3ENC - chains A and B; structure by X-ray diffraction, 2.63 A resolution.

[Chain A (and B)]
Protein: protein PCC1
Source organism: Pyrococcus furiosus
Notes: fragment: pcc1; chain B of this document is another copy of the same molecule, construct and numbering; everything in this record applies to it too
Reference sequence: Q8TZI1 (Q8TZI1_PYRFU); numbering as in UniProt (aligned over 1-82)
Sequence (87 residues; row label = number of the first residue in the row; numbers below 1 keep their minus sign (Gly-4 is residue -4)):
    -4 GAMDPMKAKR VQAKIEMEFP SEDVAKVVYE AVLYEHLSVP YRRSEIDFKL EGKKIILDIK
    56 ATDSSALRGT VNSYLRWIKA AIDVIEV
Disordered / not traced: -4 to 1, 81-82
Differences from the reference sequence: expression tag (-4 to 0); engineered mutation Mse12 (Ile in Q8TZI1)
Modified / non-standard residues: Mse-2 (selenomethionine); Mse1 (selenomethionine); Mse12 (selenomethionine; parent Met)
What the authors report for this chain:
  - mutagenesis - A75Y, V79R: decreased growth

[Chain A / chain B interface]
Residue-residue contacts (52):
  Lys2(A) with Phe14(B); Pro15(B); Ile77(B); Ile80(B)
  Ala3(A) with Mse12(B), hydrophobic
  Lys4(A) with Mse12(B); Glu13(B); Pro15(B)
  Arg5(A) with Glu13(B), salt bridge
  Val6(A) with Glu11(B); Mse12(B), hydrophobic
  Gln7(A) with Ile10(B); Glu11(B), hydrogen bond (backbone-backbone)
  Ala8(A) with Lys9(B)
  Lys9(A) with Gln7(B); Ala8(B); Lys9(B), hydrogen bond (backbone-backbone)
  Ile10(A) with Gln7(B); Ala8(B), hydrophobic; Leu62(B), hydrophobic
  Glu11(A) with Arg5(B); Val6(B); Gln7(B), hydrogen bond (backbone-backbone)
  Mse12(A) with Ala3(B), hydrophobic; Arg5(B); Val6(B), hydrophobic; Ser59(B)
  Glu13(A) with Lys2(B); Ala3(B); Lys4(B), hydrogen bond (backbone-backbone); Arg5(B), salt bridge
  Phe14(A) with Lys2(B); Lys4(B)
  Pro15(A) with Lys2(B); Lys4(B)
  Val19(A) with Lys2(B)
  Lys49(A) with Gln7(B)
  Ser60(A) with Lys74(B), hydrogen bond
  Arg63(A) with Asn67(B); Leu70(B); Arg71(B); Lys74(B)
  Asn67(A) with Arg63(B), hydrogen bond; Asn67(B), hydrogen bond
  Leu70(A) with Ser59(B), hydrogen bond (backbone-side chain); Leu62(B); Arg63(B)
  Arg71(A) with Arg63(B)
  Lys74(A) with Ser59(B); Ser60(B), hydrogen bond
  Ile77(A) with Lys2(B)
  Ile80(A) with Lys2(B)
Also at the interface, not in a pair above, chain A (27 interface residues in all): Ser59, Val66, Ile73
Also at the interface, not in a pair above, chain B (27 interface residues in all): Val19, Lys49, Val66

[In short]
The chain A/chain B interface involves 27 residues from each chain; the contacts include 9 hydrogen bonds and
2 salt bridges. Among the polar pairs are Arg5(A)-Glu13(B), Ser60(A)-Lys74(B) and Asn67(A)-Arg63(B). From the
paper: A75Y and V79R of chain A reduce growth.
Chain A and chain B are both protein PCC1 (Pyrococcus furiosus); the structure, Crystal structure of
Pyrococcus furiosus PCC1 dimer, was determined by X-ray diffraction (same publication as 3EN9, 3ENH and 3ENO).
